2V6M - chains A and B of the 4 polymer chains in the assembly; structure by X-ray diffraction, 2.20 A resolution.

[Chain A (and B)]
Protein: L-lactate dehydrogenase
Source organism: Thermus thermophilus
Notes: EC 1.1.1.27; chain B of this document is another copy of the same molecule, construct and numbering; everything in this record applies to it too
Reference sequence: Q5SJA1 (LDH_THET8); the construct has insertions or renumbered stretches relative to UniProt, so the offset changes along the chain: 22-80 = UniProt 1-59; 83-103 = UniProt 60-80; 105-131 = UniProt 81-107; 133-208 = UniProt 110-185; 3 more segments
Sequence (310 residues; row label = number of the first residue in the row; note: 8 numbers in that range are skipped by the numbering (no residue carries them; nothing is unmodelled there); a row labelled like 132A-132B holds insertion residues (132A, then the next letters in order)):
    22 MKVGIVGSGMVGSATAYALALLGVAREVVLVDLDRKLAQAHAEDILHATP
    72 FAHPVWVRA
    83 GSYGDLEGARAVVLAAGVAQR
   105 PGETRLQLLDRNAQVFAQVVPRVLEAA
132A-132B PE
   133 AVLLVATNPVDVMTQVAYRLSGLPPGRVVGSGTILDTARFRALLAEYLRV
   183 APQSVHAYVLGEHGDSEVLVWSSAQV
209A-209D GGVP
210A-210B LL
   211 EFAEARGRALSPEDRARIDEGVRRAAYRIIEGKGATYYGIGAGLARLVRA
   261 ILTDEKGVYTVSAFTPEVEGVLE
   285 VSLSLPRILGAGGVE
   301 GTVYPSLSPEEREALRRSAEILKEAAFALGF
UniProt features mapped onto this chain:
  - active site: His-195 (Proton acceptor)
  - binding site (NAD(+)): Met-31, Val-32, Asp-53, Tyr-85, Gly-99, Val-100, Ala-138 to Asn-140, Ser-163
  - binding site (substrate): Gln-102, Arg-109, Asn-140 to Asp-143, Asp-168 to Arg-171, Thr-246
  - binding site (beta-D-fructose 1,6-bisphosphate): Arg-173, His-188
  - modified residue: Tyr-237 (Phosphotyrosine)

[Chain A / chain B interface]
Pairs across the interface (88; chain A residue first):
  Met-31(A) / Met-31(B)  hydrophobic
  Met-31(A) / Tyr-247(B)
  Met-31(A) / Tyr-248(B)
  Ser-34(A) / Tyr-248(B)  hydrogen bond
  Ala-35(A) / Tyr-38(B)
  Ala-35(A) / Tyr-248(B)  hydrogen bond (backbone-side chain)
  Tyr-38(A) / Ala-35(B)
  Tyr-38(A) / Tyr-38(B)  hydrophobic
  Tyr-38(A) / Ala-39(B)
  Tyr-38(A) / Tyr-248(B)  hydrogen bond (side chain-backbone)
  Tyr-38(A) / Gly-251(B)
  Tyr-38(A) / Ala-252(B)  hydrogen bond (side chain-backbone)
  Ala-39(A) / Tyr-38(B)
  Leu-42(A) / Ala-39(B)  hydrophobic
  Leu-42(A) / Leu-42(B)  hydrophobic
  Leu-42(A) / Leu-43(B)
  Leu-43(A) / Leu-42(B)
  Lys-57(A) / Gly-242(B)
  Leu-58(A) / Gly-242(B)
  Ala-61(A) / Ile-239(B)
  Ala-61(A) / Gly-242(B)
  Ala-61(A) / Lys-243(B)
  His-62(A) / Lys-243(B)
  His-62(A) / Tyr-247(B)  hydrogen bond
  His-62(A) / Tyr-248(B)
  Glu-64(A) / Ala-235(B)
  Glu-64(A) / Arg-238(B)  salt bridge
  Asp-65(A) / Ile-239(B)
  Asp-65(A) / Lys-243(B)  salt bridge
  Asp-65(A) / Thr-246(B)  hydrogen bond
  Asp-65(A) / Tyr-247(B)  hydrogen bond (side chain-backbone)
  Asp-65(A) / Tyr-248(B)  hydrogen bond (side chain-backbone)
  Asp-65(A) / Gly-249(B)  hydrogen bond (side chain-backbone)
  Ile-66(A) / Tyr-248(B)  hydrophobic
  Leu-67(A) / Arg-171(B)
  His-68(A) / Leu-167(B)
  His-68(A) / Arg-171(B)
  His-68(A) / Ala-235(B)
  Ala-69(A) / Tyr-248(B)
  Ala-69(A) / Gly-249(B)
  Ala-69(A) / Ala-252(B)  hydrophobic
  Pro-71(A) / Ala-170(B)  hydrophobic
  Phe-72(A) / Ile-166(B)
  Phe-72(A) / Leu-167(B)  hydrophobic
  Phe-72(A) / Ala-170(B)  hydrophobic
  Phe-72(A) / Ala-252(B)
  Phe-72(A) / Gly-253(B)
  Phe-72(A) / Arg-256(B)
  Ile-166(A) / Phe-72(B)
  Leu-167(A) / Phe-72(B)  hydrophobic
  Ala-170(A) / Pro-71(B)  hydrophobic
  Ala-170(A) / Phe-72(B)  hydrophobic
  Arg-171(A) / Leu-67(B)
  Arg-171(A) / His-68(B)
  Ala-235(A) / Glu-64(B)
  Ala-235(A) / His-68(B)
  Arg-238(A) / Glu-64(B)  salt bridge
  Ile-239(A) / Ala-61(B)
  Ile-239(A) / Glu-64(B)
  Ile-239(A) / Asp-65(B)
  Glu-241(A) / Lys-57(B)
  Gly-242(A) / Lys-57(B)
  Gly-242(A) / Leu-58(B)
  Gly-242(A) / Ala-61(B)
  Lys-243(A) / Leu-58(B)
  Lys-243(A) / Ala-61(B)
  Lys-243(A) / His-62(B)  hydrogen bond
  Lys-243(A) / Asp-65(B)  salt bridge
  Thr-246(A) / Asp-65(B)
  Tyr-247(A) / Met-31(B)
  Tyr-247(A) / His-62(B)
  Tyr-247(A) / Asp-65(B)  hydrogen bond (backbone-side chain)
  Tyr-248(A) / Met-31(B)
  Tyr-248(A) / Ser-34(B)  hydrogen bond
  Tyr-248(A) / Ala-35(B)
  Tyr-248(A) / Tyr-38(B)  hydrogen bond (backbone-side chain)
  Tyr-248(A) / His-62(B)
  Tyr-248(A) / Asp-65(B)  hydrogen bond (backbone-side chain)
  Tyr-248(A) / Ile-66(B)  hydrophobic
  Tyr-248(A) / Ala-69(B)
  Gly-249(A) / Asp-65(B)  hydrogen bond (backbone-side chain)
  Gly-249(A) / Ala-69(B)
  Gly-251(A) / Tyr-38(B)
  Ala-252(A) / Tyr-38(B)  hydrogen bond (backbone-side chain)
  Ala-252(A) / Ala-69(B)  hydrophobic
  Ala-252(A) / Phe-72(B)
  Gly-253(A) / Phe-72(B)
  Arg-256(A) / Phe-72(B)
Interface residues without a listed pair, chain A (40 interface residues in all): Ala-73, Gly-231, Ala-245
Interface residues without a listed pair, chain B (39 interface residues in all): Ala-73, Gly-231, Glu-241

[In short]
The interface between chain A and chain B involves 40 residues on one side and 39 on the other, with 16
hydrogen bonds and 4 salt bridges. Polar contacts include Glu-64(A)/Arg-238(B), Asp-65(A)/Lys-243(B) and
Ser-34(A)/Tyr-248(B).
Chain A and chain B are both L-lactate dehydrogenase (Thermus thermophilus); the structure, Crystal structure
of lactate dehydrogenase from Thermus Thermophilus HB8 (Apo form), was determined by X-ray diffraction (same
publication as 2V65, 2V6B and 2V7P).
